PDB entry 3CH1 | X-ray diffraction, 2.30 A resolution | chains D and E of the 3 polymer chains in the assembly

Chain D:
Molecule: H-2 class I histocompatibility antigen, D-B alpha chain
Source organism: Mus musculus
UniProtKB: P01899 (HA11_MOUSE); residues 1-276 here correspond to UniProt positions 25-300 (UniProt number = residue number + 24)
Amino-acid sequence (276 residues; row label = number of the first residue in the row):
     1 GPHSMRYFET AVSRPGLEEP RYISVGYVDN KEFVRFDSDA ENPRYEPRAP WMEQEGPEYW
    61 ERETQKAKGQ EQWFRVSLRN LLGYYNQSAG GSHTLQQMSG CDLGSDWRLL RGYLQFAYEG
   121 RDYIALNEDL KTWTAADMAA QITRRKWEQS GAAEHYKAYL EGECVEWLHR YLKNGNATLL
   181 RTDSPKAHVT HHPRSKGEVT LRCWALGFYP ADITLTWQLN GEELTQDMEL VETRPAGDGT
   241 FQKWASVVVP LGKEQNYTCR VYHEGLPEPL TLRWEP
Unresolved in the structure: 178-180
Disulfide bonds: C101-C164, C203-C259

Chain E:
Molecule: Beta-2-microglobulin
Source organism: Mus musculus
UniProtKB: P01887 (B2MG_MOUSE); residues 1-99 here correspond to UniProt positions 21-119 (UniProt number = residue number + 20)
Amino-acid sequence (99 residues; row label = number of the first residue in the row):
     1 IQKTPQIQVY SRHPPENGKP NILNCYVTQF HPPHIEIQML KNGKKIPKVE MSDMSFSKDW
    61 SFYILAHTEF TPTETDTYAC RVKHDSMAEP KTVYWDRDM
Disulfide bonds: C25-C80

Interface between chain D and chain E:
Contacting residue pairs (50; chain D residue first):
  F8(D) - F56(E)
  E9(D) - F56(E)
  T10(D) - F56(E)
  V12(D) - P33(E)  hydrophobic
  R14(D) - H34(E)  hydrogen bond
  R21(D) - M54(E)
  I23(D) - M54(E)  hydrophobic
  R35(D) - D53(E)
  R35(D) - M54(E)  hydrogen bond (side chain-backbone)
  R48(D) - D53(E)  salt bridge
  T94(D) - H31(E)
  T94(D) - P33(E)
  Q96(D) - F56(E)
  Q96(D) - W60(E)
  Q96(D) - F62(E)
  Q97(D) - F56(E)
  Q97(D) - W60(E)
  M98(D) - F56(E)  hydrophobic
  M98(D) - K58(E)
  M98(D) - W60(E)  hydrophobic
  Q115(D) - W60(E)
  F116(D) - W60(E)
  A117(D) - W60(E)
  E119(D) - I1(E)
  E119(D) - H31(E)  hydrogen bond (backbone-side chain)
  G120(D) - K3(E)  hydrogen bond (backbone-side chain)
  G120(D) - H31(E)
  G120(D) - W60(E)
  D122(D) - W60(E)  hydrogen bond
  H192(D) - D98(E)  salt bridge
  R202(D) - D98(E)  hydrogen bond (side chain-backbone)
  R202(D) - M99(E)
  W204(D) - D98(E)
  W204(D) - M99(E)
  V231(D) - Q8(E)
  E232(D) - Q8(E)
  T233(D) - Y26(E)
  R234(D) - Q8(E)
  R234(D) - Y10(E)
  R234(D) - M99(E)  hydrogen bond (side chain-backbone)
  P235(D) - Y10(E)  hydrogen bond (backbone-side chain)
  P235(D) - N24(E)
  P235(D) - Y26(E)
  A236(D) - R12(E)  hydrogen bond (backbone-side chain)
  A236(D) - N24(E)  hydrogen bond (backbone-side chain)
  G237(D) - R12(E)
  Q242(D) - Y10(E)
  Q242(D) - S11(E)  hydrogen bond (side chain-backbone)
  Q242(D) - R12(E)  hydrogen bond (side chain-backbone)
  W244(D) - M99(E)  hydrogen bond (side chain-backbone)
Other interface residues (no listed pair), chain D (34 interface residues in all): Y27, R121, D238
Other interface residues (no listed pair), chain E (22 interface residues in all): S55, S57, L65

In short:
34 residues of chain D face 22 of chain E across their interface; the contacts include 13 hydrogen bonds and 2
salt bridges. Polar contacts include R48(D)-D53(E), H192(D)-D98(E) and R14(D)-H34(E).
Chain D is H-2 class I histocompatibility antigen, D-B alpha chain and chain E is Beta-2-microglobulin, both
from Mus musculus; the structure, Crystal structure of H-2Db in complex with chimeric gp100, was determined by
X-ray diffraction together with 3CCH and 3CC5 from the same study.
